PDB entry 4I0D | X-ray diffraction, 1.91 A resolution | chain A

# Chain A
Protein: Beta-secretase 1
From: Homo sapiens
Notes: EC 3.4.23.46
UniProt: P56817 (BACE1_HUMAN); residues 57-453 here = UniProt positions 57-453
Chain sequence (406 residues; row label = number of the first residue in the row):
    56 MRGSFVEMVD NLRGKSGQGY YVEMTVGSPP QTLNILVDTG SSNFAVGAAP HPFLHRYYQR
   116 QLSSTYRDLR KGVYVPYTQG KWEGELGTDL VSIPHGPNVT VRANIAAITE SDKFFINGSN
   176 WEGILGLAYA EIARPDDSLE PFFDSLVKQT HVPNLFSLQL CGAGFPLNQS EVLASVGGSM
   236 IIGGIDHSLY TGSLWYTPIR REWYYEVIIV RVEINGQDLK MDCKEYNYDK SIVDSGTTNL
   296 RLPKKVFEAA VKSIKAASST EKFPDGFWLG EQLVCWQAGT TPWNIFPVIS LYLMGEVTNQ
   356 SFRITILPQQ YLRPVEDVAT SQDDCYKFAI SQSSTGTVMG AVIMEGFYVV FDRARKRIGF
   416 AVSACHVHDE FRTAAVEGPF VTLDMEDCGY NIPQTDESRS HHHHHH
Unresolved in the structure: 56-59, 218-231, 461
Construct notes: expression tag (56, 454-461)
Disulfides: Cys216-Cys420, Cys278-Cys443, Cys330-Cys380
Ion coordination: Zn2+ site 1: Glu78, His150; Zn2+ site 2: Asp192, His458; Zn2+ site 3: His457, His459
Residues lining bound ligands: 1B7 (N-(6-chloro-3,3-dimethyl-3,4-dihydroisoquinolin-1-yl)-3-(4-propylthiophen-3-yl)-L-alanine): Ser71, Gly72, Gln73, Gly74, Leu91, Asp93, Tyr132, Gln134, Gly135, Lys136, Asp167, Lys168, Phe169, Ile171, Trp176, Ile179, Ser290, Gly291, Thr292, Thr293, Ala396
UniProt features mapped onto this chain:
  - active site: Asp93, Asp289
  - modified residue (N6-acetyllysine): Lys126, Lys275, Lys279, Lys285, Lys299, Lys300, Lys307
  - glycosylation (N-linked (GlcNAc...) asparagine): Asn153, Asn172, Asn223, Asn354
  - mutagenesis: Asp93 (D93N: Decreases beta-cleaved soluble APP production), Asp284 (D284N: Almost abolishes beta-cleaved soluble APP production)

# In short
Bound to chain A: compound 1B7. Glu78 and His150 form the Zn2+ site 1. The Zn2+ site 2 is built by Asp192 and
His458. UniProt lists active-site residues Asp93 and Asp289 and 2 mutagenesis sites.
Chain A is Beta-secretase 1 (Homo sapiens); the structure, Design and Synthesis of Thiophene
Dihydroisoquinolins as Novel BACE-1 Inhibitors, was determined by X-ray diffraction (same publication as 4I0E,
4I0F, 4I12 and 4I1C).
